7V9M - chains A and R of the 6 polymer chains in the assembly; structure by electron microscopy, 3.29 A resolution.

[Chain A]
Molecule: Guanine nucleotide-binding protein G(s) subunit alpha isoforms short
From: Homo sapiens
Reference sequence: P63092 (GNAS2_HUMAN); residues 1-394 here = UniProt positions 1-394
Sequence (394 residues; row label = number of the first residue in the row):
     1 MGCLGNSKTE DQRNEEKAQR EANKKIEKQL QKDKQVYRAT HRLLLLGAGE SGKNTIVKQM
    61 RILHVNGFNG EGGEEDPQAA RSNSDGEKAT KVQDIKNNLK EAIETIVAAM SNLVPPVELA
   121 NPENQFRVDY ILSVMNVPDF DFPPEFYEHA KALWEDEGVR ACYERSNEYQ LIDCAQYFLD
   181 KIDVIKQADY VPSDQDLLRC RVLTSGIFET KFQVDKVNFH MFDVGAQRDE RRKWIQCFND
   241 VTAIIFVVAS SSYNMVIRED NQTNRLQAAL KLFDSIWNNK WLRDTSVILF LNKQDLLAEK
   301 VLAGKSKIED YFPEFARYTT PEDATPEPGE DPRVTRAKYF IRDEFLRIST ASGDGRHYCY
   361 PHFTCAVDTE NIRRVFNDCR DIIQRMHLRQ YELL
Unresolved in the structure: 1-9, 49-51, 61-204, 252-262, 304-306
Sequence notes: engineered mutation Asn54 (Ser in P63092), Ala226 (Gly in P63092), Ala268 (Glu in P63092), Lys271 (Asn in P63092), Asp274 (Lys in P63092), Lys280 (Arg in P63092), Asp284 (Thr in P63092), Thr285 (Ile in P63092)

[Chain R]
Molecule: human growth hormone releasing hormone receptor splice variant 1(SV1)
From: Homo sapiens
Sequence (523 residues; numbered 1 to 523; the number before each row is that of its first residue):
     1 MVPGTPSPLL GRGKELWLES LACLPGAVKR DCTITGWSEP FPPYPVACPV PLELLAEEES
    61 YFSTVKIIYT VGHSISIVAL FVAITILVAL RRLHCPRNYV HTQLFTTFIL KAGAVFLKDA
   121 ALFHSDDTDH CSFSTVLCKV SVAASHFATM TNFSWLLAEA VYLNCLLAST SPSSRRAFWW
   181 LVLAGWGLPV LFTGTWVSCK LAFEDIACWD LDDTSPYWWI IKGPIVLSVG VNFGLFLNII
   241 RILVRKLEPA QGSLHTQSQY WRLSKSTLFL IPLFGIHYII FNFLPDNAGL GIRLPLELGL
   301 GSFQGFIVAI LYCFLNQEVR TEISRKWHGH DPELLPAWRT RGSSGGGGSG GGGSSGVFTL
   361 EDFVGDWEQT AAYNLDQVLE QGGVSSLLQN LAVSVTPIQR IVRSGENALK IDIHVIIPYE
   421 GLSADQMAQI EEVFKVVYPV DDHHFKVILP YGTLVIDGVT PNMLNYFGRP YEGIAVFDGK
   481 KITVTGTLWN GNKIIDERLI TPDGSMLFRV TINSGGSENL YFQ
Unresolved in the structure: 1-54, 249-257, 329-523

[How chain A and chain R interact]
Pairs across the interface (31):
  Gln31(A) with Arg175(R)
  Gln35(A) with Ser173(R), hydrogen bond; Arg175(R)
  Arg38(A) with Pro172(R)
  Ala39(A) with Pro172(R)
  His41(A) with Thr170(R); Pro172(R)
  Val217(A) with Thr170(R)
  Asp354(A) with Arg262(R), salt bridge
  Asp381(A) with Lys246(R), salt bridge
  Gln384(A) with Leu167(R), hydrogen bond (side chain-backbone); Lys246(R), hydrogen bond
  Arg385(A) with Lys246(R)
  His387(A) with Leu166(R)
  Leu388(A) with Leu167(R), hydrophobic; Leu243(R), hydrophobic; Lys246(R)
  Gln390(A) with Arg97(R)
  Tyr391(A) with Arg97(R); His101(R); Glu159(R), hydrogen bond; Tyr162(R); Leu163(R), hydrophobic; Leu166(R), hydrophobic
  Glu392(A) with Asn316(R), hydrogen bond; Gln317(R), hydrogen bond (side chain-backbone)
  Leu393(A) with Leu163(R), hydrophobic; Ser266(R), hydrogen bond (backbone-side chain); Leu270(R), hydrophobic
  Leu394(A) with Leu243(R), hydrophobic; Arg262(R)
Also at the interface, not in a pair above, chain A (20 interface residues in all): Phe376, Arg380, Ile383
Also at the interface, not in a pair above, chain R (23 interface residues in all): Ser171, Ile239, Ile242, Leu247, Glu318

[Overview]
20 residues of chain A face 23 of chain R across their interface, with 7 hydrogen bonds and 2 salt bridges.
Polar pairs include Asp354(A)-Arg262(R), Asp381(A)-Lys246(R) and Gln35(A)-Ser173(R).
Chain A is Guanine nucleotide-binding protein G(s) subunit alpha isoforms short and chain R is human growth
hormone releasing hormone receptor splice variant 1(SV1), both from Homo sapiens; the structure, Cryo-EM
structure of the GHRH-bound human GHRHR splice variant 1 complex, was determined by electron microscopy,
deposited together with 7V9L.
